Entry 3O8R (X-ray diffraction, 2.30 A resolution); this record covers chains A and B of the 3 polymer chains in the assembly.

[Chain A (and B)]
Protein: HCV NS3 protease/helicase
From: Hepatitis C virus subtype 1b
Notes: EC 3.4.21.98, 3.6.1.15, 3.6.4.13; chain B of this document is another copy of the same molecule, construct and numbering; everything in this record applies to it too
UniProt: Q99AU2 (Q99AU2_9HEPC); residues 3-631 here correspond to UniProt positions 1029-1657 (UniProt number = residue number + 1026)
Chain sequence (666 residues; row label = number of the first residue in the row; note: 2 numbers in that range are skipped by the numbering (no residue carries them; nothing is unmodelled there); numbers below 1 keep their minus sign (Met-36 is residue -36)):
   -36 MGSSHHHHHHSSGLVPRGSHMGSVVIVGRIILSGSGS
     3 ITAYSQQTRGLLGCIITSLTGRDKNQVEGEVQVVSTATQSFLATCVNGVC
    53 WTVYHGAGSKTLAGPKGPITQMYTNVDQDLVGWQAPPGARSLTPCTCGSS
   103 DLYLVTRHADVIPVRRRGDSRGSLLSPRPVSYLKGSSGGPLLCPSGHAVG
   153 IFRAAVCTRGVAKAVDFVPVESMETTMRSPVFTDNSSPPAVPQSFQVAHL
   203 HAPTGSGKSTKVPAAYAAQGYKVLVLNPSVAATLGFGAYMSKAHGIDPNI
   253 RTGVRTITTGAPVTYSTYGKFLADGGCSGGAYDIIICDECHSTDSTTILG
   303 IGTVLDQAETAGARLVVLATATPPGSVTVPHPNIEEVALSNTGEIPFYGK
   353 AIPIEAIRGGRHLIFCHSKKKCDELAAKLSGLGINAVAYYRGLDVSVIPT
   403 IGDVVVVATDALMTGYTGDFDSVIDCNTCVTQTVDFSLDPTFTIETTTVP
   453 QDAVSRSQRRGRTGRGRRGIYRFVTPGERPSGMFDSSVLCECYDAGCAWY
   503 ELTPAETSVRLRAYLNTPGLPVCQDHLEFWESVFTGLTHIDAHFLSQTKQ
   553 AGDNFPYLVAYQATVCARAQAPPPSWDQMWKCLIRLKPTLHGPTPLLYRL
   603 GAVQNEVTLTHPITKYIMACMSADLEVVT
Unresolved in the structure: -36 to -16
Differences from the reference sequence: expression tag (-36 to 0)
Ion coordination: Zn2+: Cys97, Cys99, Cys145; Mg2+: Ser211, Glu291 (together with ADP)
Ligand contacts: ADP / beryllium trifluoride: Pro205, Thr206, Gly207, Ser208, Gly209, Lys210, Ser211, Thr212, Gly237, Phe238, Tyr241, Glu291, Ala323, Gly417, Thr419, Gln460, Arg464, Arg467, Gly468
From the paper describing this entry:
  - binding site for the 6-nt RNA strand: Val232, Thr269, Arg393, Thr411, Trp501
  - binding site for the ligand ADP: Tyr241
  - conformationally variable residues (helix shift, loop rearrangement): Val232 to His246, Thr416
  - catalytic residues: Glu291, Gln460, Arg464, Arg467 (proposed by the authors, not directly observed)
  - mutagenesis - T269A, T411A: decreased binding to ssRNA (citing earlier work)
  - mutagenesis - T269A, T411A: abolished catalytic activity (helicase activity) (citing earlier work)

[How chain A and chain B interact]
Contacting residue pairs (34; chain A residue first):
  Tyr6(A) - Pro348(B)  hydrophobic
  Ser7(A) - Gly351(B)
  Gln8(A) - Gly351(B)
  Gln9(A) - Asn343(B)  hydrogen bond (backbone-side chain)
  Gln9(A) - Gly351(B)  hydrogen bond (backbone-backbone)
  Gln9(A) - Lys352(B)  hydrogen bond (backbone-side chain)
  Ile17(A) - Ile17(B)  hydrophobic
  Pro129(A) - Gln606(B)
  Arg161(A) - Gln606(B)  hydrogen bond (side chain-backbone)
  Arg161(A) - Asn607(B)
  Arg161(A) - Glu608(B)  salt bridge
  Val163(A) - Val605(B)
  Asn343(A) - Gln8(B)
  Asn343(A) - Gln9(B)  hydrogen bond (side chain-backbone)
  Pro348(A) - Tyr6(B)  hydrophobic
  Gly351(A) - Ser7(B)
  Gly351(A) - Gln8(B)
  Gly351(A) - Gln9(B)  hydrogen bond (backbone-backbone)
  Lys352(A) - Gln9(B)  hydrogen bond (side chain-backbone)
  Ser439(A) - Asp441(B)
  Leu440(A) - Asp441(B)
  Asp441(A) - Ser439(B)
  Asp441(A) - Leu440(B)
  Val605(A) - Val163(B)
  Gln606(A) - Pro129(B)
  Gln606(A) - Arg161(B)  hydrogen bond (backbone-side chain)
  Gln606(A) - Val163(B)
  Asn607(A) - Arg161(B)
  Glu608(A) - Arg161(B)  salt bridge
  Glu608(A) - Ser624(B)  hydrogen bond
  Leu611(A) - Leu611(B)  hydrophobic
  Leu611(A) - Met620(B)  hydrophobic
  Thr612(A) - Lys617(B)
  Ser624(A) - Glu608(B)
Interface residues without a listed pair, chain A (31 interface residues in all): Leu13, Leu14, Ile18, Ala39, Asp112, Pro131, Arg601, Lys617, Met620
Interface residues without a listed pair, chain B (31 interface residues in all): Thr10, Leu13, Ile18, Ala39, Lys372, Arg601, Ala604, Thr612

[Overview]
Chain A and chain B each contribute 31 residues to their interface; the contacts include 9 hydrogen bonds and
2 salt bridges. Among the polar pairs are Arg161(A)-Glu608(B), Gln9(A)-Asn343(B) and Gln9(A)-Lys352(B). The
paper reports catalytic residues Glu291(A), Gln460(A) and Arg464(A) among others; T269A and T411A of chain A
reduce binding to ssRNA.
Chain A and chain B are both HCV NS3 protease/helicase (Hepatitis C virus subtype 1b); the structure,
Visualizing ATP-dependent RNA Translocation by the NS3 Helicase from HCV, was determined by X-ray diffraction
(same publication as 3O8B, 3O8C and 3O8D).
